Entry 7EYB (electron microscopy, 3.70 A resolution); this record covers chains b and D of the 20 polymer chains in the assembly.

Chain b:
Name: Internal virion protein gp14
From: Escherichia phage T7
Reference sequence: P03724 (GP14_BPT7); residue numbers follow UniProt; this construct covers 1-196
Sequence (196 residues; each row starts with the number of its first residue):
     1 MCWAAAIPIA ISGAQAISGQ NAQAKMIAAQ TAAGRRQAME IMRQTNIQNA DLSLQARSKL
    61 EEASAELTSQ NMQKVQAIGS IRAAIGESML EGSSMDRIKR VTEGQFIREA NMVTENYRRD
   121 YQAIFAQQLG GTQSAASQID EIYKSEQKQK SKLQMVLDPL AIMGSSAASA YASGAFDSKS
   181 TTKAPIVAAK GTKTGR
Unresolved in the structure: 79-196

Chain D:
Name: Internal virion protein gp15
From: Escherichia phage T7
Reference sequence: P03725 (GP15_BPT7); residues 1-747 here = UniProt positions 1-747
Sequence (747 residues; numbered 1 to 747; the number before each row is that of its first residue):
     1 MSKIESALQA AQPGLSRLRG GAGGMGYRAA TTQAEQPRSS LLDTIGRFAK AGADMYTAKE
    61 QRARDLADER SNEIIRKLTP EQRREALNNG TLLYQDDPYA MEALRVKTGR NAAYLVDDDV
   121 MQKIKEGVFR TREEMEEYRH SRLQEGAKVY AEQFGIDPED VDYQRGFNGD ITERNISLYG
   181 AHDNFLSQQA QKGAIMNSRV ELNGVLQDPD MLRRPDSADF FEKYIDNGLV TGAIPSDAQA
   241 TQLISQAFSD ASSRAGGADF LMRVGDKKVT LNGATTTYRE LIGEEQWNAL MVTAQRSQFE
   301 TDAKLNEQYR LKINSALNQE DPRTAWEMLQ GIKAELDKVQ PDEQMTPQRE WLISAQEQVQ
   361 NQMNAWTKAQ AKALDDSMKS MNKLDVIDKQ FQKRINGEWV STDFKDMPVN ENTGEFKHSD
   421 MVNYANKKLA EIDSMDIPDG AKDAMKLKYL QADSKDGAFR TAIGTMVTDA GQEWSAAVIN
   481 GKLPERTPAM DALRRIRNAD PQLIAALYPD QAELFLTMDM MDKQGIDPQV ILDADRLTVK
   541 RSKEQRFEDD KAFESALNAS KAPEIARMPA SLRESARKIY DSVKYRSGNE SMAMEQMTKF
   601 LKESTYTFTG DDVDGDTVGV IPKNMMQVNS DPKSWEQGRD ILEEARKGII ASNPWITNKQ
   661 LTMYSQGDSI YLMDTTGQVR VRYDKELLSK VWSENQKKLE EKAREKALAD VNKRAPIVAA
   721 TKAREAAAKR VREKRKQTPK FIYGRKE
Unresolved in the structure: 1-64, 712-747

Interface between chain b and chain D:
Contacting residue pairs - 9 pairs, chain b then chain D:
  Lys59(b) with Leu115(D)
  Leu60(b) with Asp119(D)
  Glu61(b) with Asp119(D); Lys123(D)
  Ala63(b) with Gln122(D)
  Ser64(b) with Asp118(D)
  Asn71(b) with Tyr114(D); Asp170(D)
  Val75(b) with Arg110(D)
Interface residues without a listed pair, chain b (10 interface residues in all): Ser58, Leu67, Thr68
Interface residues without a listed pair, chain D (10 interface residues in all): Asn111, Ser177

In short:
Chain b and chain D each contribute 10 residues to their interface.
Chain b is Internal virion protein gp14 and chain D is Internal virion protein gp15, both from Escherichia
phage T7; the structure, core proteins, was determined by electron microscopy (same publication as 7EY6, 7EY7,
7EY8 and 7EY9).
